PDB entry 8FNK | electron microscopy, 3.70 A resolution | chains 9 and 13 of the 11 polymer chains in the assembly

Chain 9:
Name: RNA-editing substrate-binding complex protein 9 (RESC9)
Organism: Trypanosoma brucei
Reference sequence: Q585T1 (Q585T1_TRYB2); residues 1-872 here = UniProt positions 1-872
Sequence (872 residues; row label = number of the first residue in the row):
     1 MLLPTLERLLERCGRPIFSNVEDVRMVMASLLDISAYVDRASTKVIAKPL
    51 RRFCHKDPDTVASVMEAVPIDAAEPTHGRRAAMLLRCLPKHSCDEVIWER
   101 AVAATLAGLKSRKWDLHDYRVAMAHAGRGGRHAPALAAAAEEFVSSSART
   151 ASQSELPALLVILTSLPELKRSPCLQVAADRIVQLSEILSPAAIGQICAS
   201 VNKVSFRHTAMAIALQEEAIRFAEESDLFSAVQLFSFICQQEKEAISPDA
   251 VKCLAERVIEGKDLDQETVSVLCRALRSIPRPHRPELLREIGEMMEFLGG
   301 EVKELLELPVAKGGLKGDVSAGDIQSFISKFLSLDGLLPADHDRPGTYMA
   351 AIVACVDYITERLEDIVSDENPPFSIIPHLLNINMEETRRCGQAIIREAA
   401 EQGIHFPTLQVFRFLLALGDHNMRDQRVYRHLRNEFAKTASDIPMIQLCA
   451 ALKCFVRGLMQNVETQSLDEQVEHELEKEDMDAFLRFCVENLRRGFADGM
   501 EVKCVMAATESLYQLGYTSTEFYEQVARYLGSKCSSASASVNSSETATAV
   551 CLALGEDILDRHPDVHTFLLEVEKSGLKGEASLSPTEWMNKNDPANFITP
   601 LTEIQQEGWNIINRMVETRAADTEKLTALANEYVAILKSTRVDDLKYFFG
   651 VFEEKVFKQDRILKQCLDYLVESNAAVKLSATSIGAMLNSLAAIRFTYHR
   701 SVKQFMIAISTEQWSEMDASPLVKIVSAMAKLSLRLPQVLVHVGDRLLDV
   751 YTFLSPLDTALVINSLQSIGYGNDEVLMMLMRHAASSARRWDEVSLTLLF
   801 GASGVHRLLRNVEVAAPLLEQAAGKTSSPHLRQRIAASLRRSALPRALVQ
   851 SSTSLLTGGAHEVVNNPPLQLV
Disordered / not traced: 859-872

Chain 13:
Name: RNA-editing substrate-binding complex protein 13 (RESC13)
Organism: Trypanosoma brucei
Reference sequence: Q389P7 (Q389P7_TRYB2); residues 1-320 here = UniProt positions 1-320
Sequence (320 residues; row label = number of the first residue in the row):
     1 MKRTPVRVLNATVAFLQGWGGGSSGGGWGSDDGPGNGSGGGGSGGRGGWG
    51 SGGGGGGGWGSGGGGNGGWGSGGGGGGGWGSGGGGRGSGGGSNGGWGSGR
   101 GGSAHGFSNPWNDGDAGWRGAATGARANRGRGGFRRGRGGADDGVWGQPN
   151 VVDEEAWTAAPPSFNPPVRRVDPLTLTAVEVEIDGIKKLVGQRVQVSGLS
   201 DETTWHTLKDHLRQAGEVTFCKVFSGGRAVVEFVTPEDAARAITELQASE
   251 LEGATLFLREDREDTVLVNTRRKIREVRDAQLRARKEEMEKKRREQAIAE
   301 GDCSAPAPPAEVAGDASQKV
Disordered / not traced: 1-108, 139-191, 289-320

Chain 9 / chain 13 interface:
Contacting residue pairs (38; chain 9 residue first):
  Pro407(9) - Asp115(13)
  Thr408(9) - Asp115(13)
  Thr408(9) - Gly117(13)
  Thr408(9) - Trp118(13)  hydrogen bond
  Phe412(9) - Trp118(13)  hydrophobic
  Thr439(9) - Trp118(13)
  Ser441(9) - Trp118(13)
  Asp442(9) - Trp118(13)
  Ile443(9) - Trp118(13)
  Pro444(9) - Thr123(13)
  Gln447(9) - Trp118(13)
  Gln447(9) - Thr123(13)
  Asp593(9) - Gly124(13)  hydrogen bond (side chain-backbone)
  Asn596(9) - Ala122(13)
  Asn596(9) - Thr123(13)
  Asn596(9) - Gly124(13)
  Phe597(9) - Ala122(13)  hydrophobic
  Phe597(9) - Arg138(13)
  Trp609(9) - Arg138(13)
  Asn613(9) - Gly137(13)
  Asn613(9) - Arg138(13)
  Val616(9) - Arg136(13)
  Lys646(9) - Phe134(13)
  Tyr647(9) - Phe134(13)
  Tyr647(9) - Gly137(13)
  Tyr647(9) - Arg138(13)
  Val651(9) - Arg135(13)
  Glu654(9) - Arg135(13)
  Glu654(9) - Arg136(13)  salt bridge
  Ser680(9) - Asn128(13)
  Thr682(9) - Asn128(13)  hydrogen bond (side chain-backbone)
  Ser720(9) - Arg131(13)  hydrogen bond
  Phe753(9) - Glu202(13)
  Arg789(9) - Gln214(13)
  Arg790(9) - Thr207(13)  hydrogen bond
  Arg790(9) - Asp210(13)  salt bridge
  Arg790(9) - Leu251(13)
  Arg790(9) - Glu252(13)  salt bridge
Also at the interface, not in a pair above, chain 9 (34 interface residues in all): Leu409, Pro594, Ile612, Gly650, Glu653, Ala686, Asn689, Ser755, Pro756
Also at the interface, not in a pair above, chain 13 (23 interface residues in all): Ala121, Ala125, Gly133, His206

Overview:
The interface between chain 9 and chain 13 involves 34 residues on one side and 23 on the other, with 5
hydrogen bonds and 3 salt bridges. Polar pairs include Glu654(9)-Arg136(13), Arg790(9)-Asp210(13) and
Arg790(9)-Glu252(13).
Here chain 9 is RNA-editing substrate-binding complex protein 9 (RESC9) and chain 13 is RNA-editing
substrate-binding complex protein 13 (RESC13), both from Trypanosoma brucei. Entry 8FNK (Cryo-EM structure of
RNase-untreated RESC-B in trypanosomal RNA editing) was determined by electron microscopy, deposited together
with 8FN4, 8FN6, 8FNC, 8FNF and 8FNI.
